7AKK - chains E and H of the 6 polymer chains in the assembly; structure by X-ray diffraction, 3.40 A resolution.

[Chain E]
Molecule: Complement C3b alpha' chain
Source organism: Homo sapiens
Reference sequence: P01024 (CO3_HUMAN); aligned to UniProt positions 749-1646 over residues 646-1543 (the alignment contains insertions or deletions, so no single offset holds)
Sequence (898 residues; row label = number of the first residue in the row):
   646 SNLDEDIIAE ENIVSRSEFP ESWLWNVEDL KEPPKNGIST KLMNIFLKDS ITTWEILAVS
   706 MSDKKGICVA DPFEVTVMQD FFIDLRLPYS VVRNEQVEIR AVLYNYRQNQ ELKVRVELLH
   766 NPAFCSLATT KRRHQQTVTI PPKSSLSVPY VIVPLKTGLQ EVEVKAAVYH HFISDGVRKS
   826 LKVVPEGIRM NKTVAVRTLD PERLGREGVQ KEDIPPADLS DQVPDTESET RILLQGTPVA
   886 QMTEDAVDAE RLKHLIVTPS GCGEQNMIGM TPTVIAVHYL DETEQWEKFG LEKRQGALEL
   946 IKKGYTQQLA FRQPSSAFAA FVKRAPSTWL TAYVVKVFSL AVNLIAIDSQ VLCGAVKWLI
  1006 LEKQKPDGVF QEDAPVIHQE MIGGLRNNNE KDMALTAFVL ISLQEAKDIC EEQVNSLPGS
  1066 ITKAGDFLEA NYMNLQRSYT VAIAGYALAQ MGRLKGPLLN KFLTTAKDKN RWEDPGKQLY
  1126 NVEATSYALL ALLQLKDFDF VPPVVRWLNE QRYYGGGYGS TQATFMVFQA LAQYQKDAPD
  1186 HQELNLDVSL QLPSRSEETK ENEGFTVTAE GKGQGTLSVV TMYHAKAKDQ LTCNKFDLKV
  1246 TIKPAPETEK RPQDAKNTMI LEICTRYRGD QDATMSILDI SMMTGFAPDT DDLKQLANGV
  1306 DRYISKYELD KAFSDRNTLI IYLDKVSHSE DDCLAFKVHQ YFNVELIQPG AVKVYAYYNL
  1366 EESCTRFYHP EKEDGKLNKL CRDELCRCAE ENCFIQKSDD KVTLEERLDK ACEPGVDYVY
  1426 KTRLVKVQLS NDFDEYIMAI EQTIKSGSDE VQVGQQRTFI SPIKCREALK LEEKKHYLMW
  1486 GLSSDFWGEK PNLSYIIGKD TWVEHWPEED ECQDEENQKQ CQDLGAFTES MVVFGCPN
Not modelled in the structure: 646, 852-1236, 1253-1260
Disulfide bonds: C770-C1393, C1238-C1369, C1269-C1338, C1386-C1391, C1398-C1470, C1517-C1526
Covalently attached groups: N-acetylglucosamine (NAG) linked to N836
UniProt features mapped onto this chain:
  - site (Cleavage): R851, E852, R1200, S1201
  - modified residue: S865 (Phosphoserine)
  - glycosylation: N836 (N-linked (GlcNAc...) asparagine)
  - cross-link: C907 to Q910 (Isoglutamyl cysteine thioester (Cys-Gln))

[Chain H]
Molecule: Integrin alpha-M
Source organism: Homo sapiens
Reference sequence: P11215 (ITAM_HUMAN); residues 127-321 here correspond to UniProt positions 143-337 (UniProt number = residue number + 16)
Sequence (195 residues; row label = number of the first residue in the row):
   127 GSPQEDSDIA FLIDGSGSII PHDFRRMKEF VSTVMEQLKK SKTLFSLMQY SEEFRIHFTF
   187 KEFQNNPNPR SLVKPITQLL GRTHTATGIR KVVRELFNIT NGARKNAFKI LVVITDGEKF
   247 GDPLGYEDVI PEADREGVIR YVIGVGDAFR SEKSRQELNT IASKPPRDHV FQVNNFEALK
   307 TIQNQLREKG FAIEG
Not modelled in the structure: 127-130, 316-321
Sequence notes: engineered mutation S128 (Cys144 in P11215), G316 (Ile332 in P11215)
Metal / ion sites: Mg2+: S142, S144, T209
UniProt features mapped onto this chain:
  - glycosylation: N224 (N-linked (GlcNAc...) asparagine)
Reported in the primary citation:
  - specificity-determining residues: E179, K217, R220, N224, E253, E258, R261, E262, K279, Q282, R293
  - post-translational modification sites: N224 (citing earlier work)

[Chain E / chain H interface]
Pairs across the interface (22):
  D651(E) with K279(H)
  I652(E) with K279(H), hydrogen bond (backbone-side chain)
  I653(E) with K279(H)
  E655(E) with E253(H)
  E656(E) with G251(H); Y252(H), hydrogen bond (backbone-backbone); E253(H)
  N657(E) with K245(H), hydrogen bond; G251(H); Y252(H); E253(H)
  I658(E) with E253(H)
  V659(E) with Y252(H); E253(H); I256(H), hydrophobic
  K810(E) with E253(H), salt bridge
  H815(E) with E278(H), salt bridge
  H816(E) with E278(H)
  F817(E) with E278(H); R281(H); Q282(H), hydrogen bond (backbone-side chain)
  I818(E) with Q282(H)
Interface residues without a listed pair, chain E (15 interface residues in all): E650, R823
Interface residues without a listed pair, chain H (12 interface residues in all): P257, R261, T286

[Summary]
15 residues of chain E and 12 residues of chain H are in contact, with 4 hydrogen bonds and 2 salt bridges.
Polar pairs include K810(E)-E253(H), H815(E)-E278(H) and I652(E)-K279(H). Covalently linked
N-acetylglucosamine: at N836(E). The paper reports specificity determinants E179(H), K217(H) and R220(H) among
others; a modification site at N224(H).
Chain E is Complement C3b alpha' chain and chain H is Integrin alpha-M, both from Homo sapiens; the structure,
Structure of a complement factor-receptor complex, was determined by X-ray diffraction.
